8VK0 - chains A and X of the 35 polymer chains in the assembly; structure by electron microscopy, 3.14 A resolution.

[Chain A]
Molecule: 23S ribosomal RNA
From: Mycolicibacterium smegmatis MC2 155
Sequence (3120 nucleotides; each row starts with the number of its first residue):
     1 UAAGUGUUUAAGGGCGCAUGGUGGAUGCCUUGGCACUGGGAGCCGAUGAA
    51 GGACGUAGGAGGCUGCGAUAAGCCUCGGGGAGCUGUCAACCGAGCGUUGA
   101 UCCGAGGAUGUCCGAAUGGGGAAACCCGGCACGAGUGAUGUCGUGUCACC
   151 AGGCGCUGAAUAUAUAGGCGUCUGGGGGGAACGCGGGGAAGUGAAACAUC
   201 UCAGUACCCGUAGGAAGAGAAAACAAAAUGUGAUUCCGUGAGUAGUGGCG
   251 AGCGAAAGCGGAGGAUGGCUAAACCGUAUGCAUGUGAUACCGGGUAGGGG
   301 UUGUGUGUGCGGGGUUGUGGGACCUAUCUUUCCGGCUCUACCUGGCUGGA
   351 GGGCAGUGAGAAAAUGUUGUGGUUAGCGGAAAUGGCUUGGGAUGGCCUGC
   401 CGUAGACGGUGAGAGCCCGGUACGUGAAAACCCGACGUCUGUCUUGAUGG
   451 UGUUCCCGAGUAGCAGCGGGCCCGUGGAAUCUGCUGUGAAUCUGCCGGGA
   501 CCACCCGGUAAGCCUGAAUACUUCCCAGUGACCGAUAGCGGAUUAGUACC
   551 GUGAGGGAAUGGUGAAAAGUACCCCGGGAGGGGAGUGAAAGAGUACCUGA
   601 AACCGUGCGCUUACAAUCCGUCAGAGCCCUCGACGUGUCGUGGGGUGAUG
   651 GCGUGCCUUUUGAAGAAUGAGCCUGCGAGUCAGGGACAUGUCGCGAGGUU
   701 AACCCGGGUGGGGUAGCCGCAGCGAAAGCGAGUCUGAAUAGGGCGUAUCC
   751 ACACAAGAGUGUGUGGUGUAGUGGUGUGUUCUGGACCCGAAGCGGAGUGA
   801 UCUACCCAUGGCCAGGGUGAAGCGCGGGUAAGACCGCGUGGAGGCCCGAA
   851 CCCACUUAGGUUGAAGACUGAGGGGAUGAGCUGUGGGUAGGGGUGAAAGG
   901 CCAAUCAAACUCCGUGAUAGCUGGUUCUCCCCGAAAUGCAUUUAGGUGCA
   951 GCGUCGCAUGUUUCUUGCCGGAGGUAGAGCUACUGGAUGGCCGAUGGGCC
  1001 CCACAGGGUUACUGACGUCAGCCAAACUCCGAAUGCCGGUAAGUCCAAGA
  1051 GUGCGGCAGUGAGACGGCGGGGGAUAAGCUCCGUGCGUCGAGAGGGAAAC
  1101 AGCCCAGAUCGCCGGCUAAGGCCCCUAAGCGUGUGCUAAGUGGAAAAGGA
  1151 UGUGCAGUCGCGAAGACAACCAGGAGGUUGGCUUAGAAGCAGCCACCCUU
  1201 GAAAGAGUGCGUAAUAGCUCACUGGUCAAGUGAUUGUGCGCCGAUAAUGU
  1251 AGCGGGGCUCAAGCACACCGCCGAAGCCGCGGCAGCCAACGUGUUGGCUG
  1301 GGUAGGGGAGCGUCCUGCAUCCGGUGAAGCCGCCGAGUGAUCGAGUGGUG
  1351 GAGGGUGUGGGAGUGAGAAUGCAGGCAUGAGUAGCGAUUAGGCAAGUGAG
  1401 AACCUUGCCCGCCGAAAGACCAAGGGUUCCUGGGCCAGGCCAGUCCGCCC
  1451 AGGGUGAGUCGGGACCUAAGGCGAGGCCGACAGGCGUAGUCGAUGGACAA
  1501 CGGGUUGAUAUUCCCGUACCCGUGUAUGUGCGUCCAUGAUGAAUCAGCGG
  1551 UACUAACCAUCCAAAACCACCGUGACCGCACCUUUCGGGGUGUGGCGUUG
  1601 GUGGGGCUGCAUGGGACCUUCGUUGGUAGUAGUCAAGCGAUGGGGUGACG
  1651 CAGGAAGGUAGCCGUACCGGUCAGUGGUAAUACCGGGGUAAGCCUGUAGG
  1701 GAGUCAGAUAGGUAAAUCCGUCUGGCAUAUAUCCUGAGAGGUGAUGCAUA
  1751 GCCGAGUGAGGCGAAUUCGGUGAUCCUAUGCUGCCGAGAAAAGCCUCUAG
  1801 CGAGGACAUACACGGCCCGUACCCCAAACCAACACAGGUGGUCAGGUAGA
  1851 GAAUACUAAGGCGUACGAGUGAACUAUGGUUAAGGAACUCGGCAAAAUGC
  1901 CCCCGUAACUUCGGGAGAAGGGGGACCCACAUGGCGUGUAAGCCUUUACG
  1951 GCCCAAGCGUGAGUGGGUGGCACAAACCAGUGAGAAGCGACUGUUUACUA
  2001 AAAACACAGGUCCGUGCGAAGUCGCAAGACGAUGUAUACGGACUGACGCC
  2051 UGCCCGGUGCUGGAAGGUUAAGAGGACCCGUUAACUCCCUUUGGGGGUGA
  2101 AGCGGAGAAUUUAAGCCCCAGUAAACGGCGGUGGUAACUAUAACCAUCCU
  2151 AAGGUAGCGAAAUUCCUUGUCGGGUAAGUUCCGACCUGCACGAAUGGCGU
  2201 AACGACUUCUCAACUGUCUCAACCAUAGACUCGGCGAAAUUGCACUACGA
  2251 GUAAAGAUGCUCGUUACGCGCGGCAGGACGAAAAGACCCCGGGACCUUCA
  2301 CUACAACUUGGUAUUGGUGCUCGAUACGGUUUGUGUAGGAUAGGUGGGAG
  2351 ACUGUGAAGCUCACACGCCAGUGUGGGUGGAGUCGUUGUUGAAAUACCAC
  2401 UCUGAUCGUAUUGGGCCUCUAACCUCGGACCGUAUAUCCGGUUCAGGGAC
  2451 AGUGCCUGGUGGGUAGUUUAACUGGGGCGGUUGCCUCCUAAAAUGUAACG
  2501 GAGGCGCCCAAAGGUUCCCUCAACCUGGACGGCAAUCAGGUGUUGAGUGU
  2551 AAGUGCACAAGGGAGCUUGACUGCGAGACGGACAUGUCGAGCAGGGACGA
  2601 AAGUCGGGACUAGUGAUCCGGCACCUCUGAGUGGAAGGGGUGUCGCUCAA
  2651 CGGAUAAAAGGUACCCCGGGGAUAACAGGCUGAUCUUCCCCAAGAGUCCA
  2701 UAUCGACGGGAUGGUUUGGCACCUCGAUGUCGGCUCGUCGCAUCCUGGGG
  2751 CUGGAGCAGGUCCCAAGGGUUGGGCUGUUCGCCCAUUAAAGCGGCACGCG
  2801 AGCUGGGUUUAGAACGUCGUGAGACAGUUCGGUCUCUAUCCGCCGCGCGC
  2851 GUCAGAAGCUUGAGGAAACCUGUCCCUAGUACGAGAGGACCGGGACGGAC
  2901 GAACCUCUGGUAUACCAGUUGUCCCACCAGGGGCACGGCUGGAUAGCCAC
  2951 GUUCGGACAGGAUAACCGCUGAAAGCAUCUAAGCGGGAAACCUCUUCCAA
  3001 GACCAGGCUUCUCACCCUCUAGGAGGGAUAAGGCCCCCCGCAGACCACGG
  3051 GAUUGAUAGACCAGACCUGGAAGCCUAGUAAUAGGUGCAGGGAACUGGCA
  3101 CUAACCGGCCGAAAACUUAC
Not modelled in the structure: 1

[Chain X]
Name: 50S ribosomal protein L27
From: Mycolicibacterium smegmatis MC2 155
UniProtKB: A0R150 (RL27_MYCS2); residue numbers follow UniProt; this construct covers 1-88
Sequence (88 residues; numbered 1 to 88; the number before each row is that of its first residue):
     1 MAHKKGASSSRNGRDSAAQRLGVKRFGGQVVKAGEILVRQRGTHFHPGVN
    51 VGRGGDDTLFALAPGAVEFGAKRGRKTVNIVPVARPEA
Not modelled in the structure: 1-7, 87-88

[Interface between chain A and chain X]
Residue-residue contacts (89):
  G757(A) with Arg85(X), sugar contact
  A758(A) with Ala33(X), base contact; Leu62(X), hydrogen bond to the base; Pro64(X), phosphate contact
  G759(A) with Val31(X), base contact; Lys32(X), base contact; Ala33(X), hydrogen bond to the base; Pro64(X), base contact
  G970(A) with Gly27(X), hydrogen bond to the base
  G971(A) with Phe26(X), base contact; Gly27(X), hydrogen bond to the sugar; Phe69(X), sugar contact
  A972(A) with Val23(X), sugar contact; Phe26(X), base contact; Phe45(X), phosphate contact; Phe69(X), sugar contact; Lys76(X), salt bridge to the phosphate
  G973(A) with His44(X), salt bridge to the phosphate
  C1037(A) with Phe26(X), base contact; Gln29(X), hydrogen bond to the sugar
  G1038(A) with Gly28(X), sugar contact; Gln29(X), sugar contact
  G2479(A) with Ser9(X), base contact
  C2485(A) with Ser16(X), base contact; Ala17(X), hydrogen bond to the phosphate; Gln19(X), hydrogen bond to the phosphate
  U2486(A) with Arg14(X), base contact; Asp15(X), base contact; Ser16(X), hydrogen bond to the phosphate; Ala17(X), phosphate contact; Gln19(X), phosphate contact
  C2487(A) with Asp15(X), hydrogen bond to the base
  C2488(A) with Asp15(X), hydrogen bond to the base
  U2494(A) with Arg20(X), sugar contact; Leu21(X), sugar contact
  G2495(A) with Ala18(X), phosphate contact; Gln19(X), phosphate contact; Arg20(X), phosphate contact
  U2496(A) with Ala18(X), phosphate contact
  C2499(A) with Ser9(X), hydrogen bond to the base
  G2501(A) with Ser10(X), phosphate contact; Asn12(X), hydrogen bond to the phosphate
  A2502(A) with Asn12(X), hydrogen bond to the phosphate; Arg14(X), hydrogen bond to the base
  G2503(A) with Arg11(X), salt bridge to the phosphate; Arg14(X), base contact
  G2553(A) with Arg41(X), base contact
  U2554(A) with Gly42(X), hydrogen bond to the sugar
  G2555(A) with Thr43(X), hydrogen bond to the sugar; His44(X), salt bridge to the phosphate
  C2556(A) with Thr43(X), phosphate contact; His46(X), salt bridge to the phosphate
  A2557(A) with Arg75(X), salt bridge to the phosphate
  C2558(A) with Arg73(X), base contact; Arg75(X), base contact
  A2560(A) with Thr43(X), hydrogen bond to the base
  A2576(A) with Ala33(X), base contact; Gly34(X), base contact
  G2577(A) with Lys32(X), phosphate contact; Ala33(X), hydrogen bond to the sugar; Gly34(X), hydrogen bond to the base; Glu35(X), sugar contact
  A2578(A) with Arg25(X), phosphate contact; Lys32(X), salt bridge to the phosphate; Glu35(X), sugar contact; Ile36(X), hydrogen bond to the sugar
  C2579(A) with Lys24(X), sugar contact; Arg25(X), salt bridge to the phosphate; Ile36(X), sugar contact; Arg39(X), sugar contact
  G2580(A) with Arg20(X), hydrogen bond to the phosphate; Lys24(X), salt bridge to the phosphate
  G2581(A) with Arg20(X), salt bridge to the phosphate
  U2587(A) with Arg39(X), hydrogen bond to the sugar; Asp56(X), sugar contact
  C2588(A) with Ile36(X), base contact; Gly54(X), phosphate contact; Gly55(X), hydrogen bond to the phosphate; Asp56(X), sugar contact; Thr58(X), hydrogen bond to the sugar
  G2589(A) with Gly54(X), phosphate contact; Gly55(X), hydrogen bond to the phosphate; Phe60(X), sugar contact
  C2610(A) with Arg41(X), hydrogen bond to the sugar; Gly55(X), sugar contact; Asp56(X), phosphate contact; Asp57(X), sugar contact
  U2611(A) with Arg41(X), hydrogen bond to the sugar; Asp56(X), phosphate contact
Also at the interface, not in a pair above, chain A (43 interface residues in all): G2480, G2504, A2590, A2609
Also at the interface, not in a pair above, chain X (48 interface residues in all): Ser8, Arg53, Ala63

[In short]
Chain A and chain X form an interface of 43 and 48 residues respectively; the contacts include 27 hydrogen
bonds and 10 salt bridges. Polar contacts include A758(A)-Leu62(X), G759(A)-Ala33(X) and G970(A)-Gly27(X).
Here chain A is 23S ribosomal RNA and chain X is 50S ribosomal protein L27, both from Mycolicibacterium
smegmatis MC2 155. Entry 8VK0 (Structure of Mycobacterium smegmatis 50S ribosomal subunit bound to
HflX:50S-HflX-A) was determined by electron microscopy together with 8VIO, 8VK7, 8VKI, 8VKW, 8VPK, 8VR4, 8VR8
and 8VRL from the same study.
